Entry 1A74 (X-ray diffraction, 2.20 A resolution); this record covers chains C and A of the 4 polymer chains in the assembly.

== Chain C ==
Molecule: 21-nt DNA strand
Sequence (21 nucleotides; each row starts with the number of its first residue):
   401 TTGACTCTCT TAAGAGAGTC A

== Chain A ==
Molecule: Intron-encoded endonuclease I-ppoi
Source organism: Physarum polycephalum
UniProt: Q94702 (PPO1_PHYPO); numbering as in UniProt (aligned over 1-163)
Chain sequence (163 residues; each row starts with the number of its first residue):
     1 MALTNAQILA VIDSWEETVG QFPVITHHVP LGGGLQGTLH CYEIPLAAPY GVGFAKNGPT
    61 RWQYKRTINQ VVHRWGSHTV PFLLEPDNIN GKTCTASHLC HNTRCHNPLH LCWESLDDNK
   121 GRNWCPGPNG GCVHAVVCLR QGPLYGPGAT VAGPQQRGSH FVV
Disordered / not traced: 1
Metal / ion sites: Zn2+ site 1: Cys-41, Cys-100, Cys-105, His-110; Zn2+ site 2: Cys-125, Cys-132, His-134, Cys-138

== Chain C / chain A interface ==
Residue-residue contacts (18):
  DT401(C) / Thr-67(A)  phosphate contact
  DT402(C) / Lys-65(A)  base contact
  DT402(C) / Arg-66(A)  salt bridge to the phosphate
  DT402(C) / Thr-67(A)  base contact
  DT402(C) / Val-72(A)  base contact
  DG403(C) / Val-52(A)  phosphate contact
  DG403(C) / Gly-53(A)  hydrogen bond to the phosphate
  DG403(C) / Lys-65(A)  hydrogen bond to the base
  DA404(C) / Ala-48(A)  phosphate contact
  DA404(C) / Pro-49(A)  phosphate contact
  DA404(C) / Ala-55(A)  base contact
  DC405(C) / Ala-48(A)  phosphate contact
  DC405(C) / Lys-56(A)  base contact
  DT406(C) / Lys-56(A)  base contact
  DT406(C) / Asn-57(A)  base contact
  DC407(C) / Asn-57(A)  hydrogen bond to the base
  DT411(C) / Leu-116(A)  base contact
  DT411(C) / Lys-120(A)  hydrogen bond to the base
Interface residues without a listed pair, chain C (11 interface residues in all): DT408, DT410, DA412
Interface residues without a listed pair, chain A (16 interface residues in all): Tyr-50, Phe-54, Asp-117

== In short ==
11 residues of chain C face 16 of chain A across their interface; the contacts include 4 hydrogen bonds and 1
salt bridge. Polar contacts include DG403(C)/Lys-65(A), DC407(C)/Asn-57(A) and DT411(C)/Lys-120(A). Cys-41(A),
Cys-100(A), Cys-105(A) and His-110(A) form the Zn2+ site 1.
Chain C is a 21-nt DNA strand and chain A is Intron-encoded endonuclease I-ppoi (Physarum polycephalum); the
structure, I-ppol homing endonuclease/DNA complex, was determined by X-ray diffraction (same publication as
1A73 and 1IPP).
